7PDW - chains AAA and CCC of the 5 polymer chains in the assembly; structure by X-ray diffraction, 1.82 A resolution.

== Chain AAA ==
Molecule: T-cell receptor alpha chain (TRAV/TRAC)
Source organism: Homo sapiens
Amino-acid sequence (206 residues; each row starts with the number of its first residue):
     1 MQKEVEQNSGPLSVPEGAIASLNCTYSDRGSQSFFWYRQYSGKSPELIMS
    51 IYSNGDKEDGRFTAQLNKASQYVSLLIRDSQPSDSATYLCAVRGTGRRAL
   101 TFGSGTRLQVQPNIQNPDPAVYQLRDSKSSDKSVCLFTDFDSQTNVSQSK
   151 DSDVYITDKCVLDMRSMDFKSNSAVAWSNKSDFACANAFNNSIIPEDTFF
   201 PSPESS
Disordered / not traced: 1-2, 203-206
Cystine bridges: Cys24-Cys90, Cys135-Cys185

== Chain CCC ==
Molecule: MHC class I antigen
Source organism: Homo sapiens
Reference sequence: Q861F7 (Q861F7_HUMAN); residues 2-277 here correspond to UniProt positions 1-276 (UniProt number = residue number - 1)
Amino-acid sequence (277 residues; row label = number of the first residue in the row):
     1 MGSHSMRYFFTSVSRPGRGEPRFIAVGYVDDTQFVRFDSDAASQRMEPRA
    51 PWIEQEGPEYWDGETRKVKAHSQTHRVDLGTLRGYYNQSEAGSHTVQRMY
   101 GCDVGSDWRFLRGYHQYAYDGKDYIALKEDLRSWTAADMAAQTTKHKWEA
   151 AHVAEQLRAYLEGTCVEWLRRYLENGKETLQRTDAPKTHMTHHAVSDHEA
   201 TLRCWALSFYPAEITLTWQRDGEDQTQDTELVETRPAGDGTFQKWAAVVV
   251 PSGQEQRYTCHVQHEGLPKPLTLRWEP
Disordered / not traced: 1
Cystine bridges: Cys102-Cys165, Cys204-Cys260
Sequence notes: initiating methionine (1)

== How chain AAA and chain CCC interact ==
Residue-residue contacts (17):
  Gln32(AAA) with Gln156(CCC); Tyr160(CCC); Thr164(CCC), hydrogen bond
  Ser33(AAA) with Gln156(CCC), hydrogen bond
  Tyr52(AAA) with Glu155(CCC); Gln156(CCC); Ala159(CCC), hydrophobic
  Ser53(AAA) with Ala159(CCC)
  Lys57(AAA) with Glu155(CCC), salt bridge
  Arg93(AAA) with Gln156(CCC)
  Thr95(AAA) with Gly63(CCC); Arg66(CCC), hydrogen bond (backbone-side chain); Lys67(CCC)
  Gly96(AAA) with Arg66(CCC); Lys67(CCC)
  Arg97(AAA) with Arg66(CCC)
  Arg98(AAA) with Ala70(CCC)
Also at the interface, not in a pair above, chain AAA (12 interface residues in all): Asp28, Lys68
Also at the interface, not in a pair above, chain CCC (11 interface residues in all): Glu59, His71

== Summary ==
12 residues of chain AAA and 11 residues of chain CCC are in contact, with 3 hydrogen bonds and 1 salt bridge.
Polar contacts include Lys57(AAA)-Glu155(CCC), Gln32(AAA)-Thr164(CCC) and Ser33(AAA)-Gln156(CCC).
Chain AAA is T-cell receptor alpha chain (TRAV/TRAC) and chain CCC is MHC class I antigen, both from Homo
sapiens; the structure, Crystal structure of parent TCR (728) complexed to HLA-A*02:01 presenting MAGE-A10
9-mer peptide, was determined by X-ray diffraction, deposited together with 7PBC, 7PDX and 7QPJ.
